2XIT - chains A and B; structure by X-ray diffraction, 1.80 A resolution.

== Chain A (and B) ==
Molecule: MIPZ
Organism: Caulobacter crescentus
Notes: chain B of this document is another copy of the same molecule, construct and numbering; everything in this record applies to it too
Reference sequence: B8GY04 (B8GY04_CAUCN); residue numbers follow UniProt; this construct covers 1-278
Amino-acid sequence (294 residues; each row starts with the number of its first residue):
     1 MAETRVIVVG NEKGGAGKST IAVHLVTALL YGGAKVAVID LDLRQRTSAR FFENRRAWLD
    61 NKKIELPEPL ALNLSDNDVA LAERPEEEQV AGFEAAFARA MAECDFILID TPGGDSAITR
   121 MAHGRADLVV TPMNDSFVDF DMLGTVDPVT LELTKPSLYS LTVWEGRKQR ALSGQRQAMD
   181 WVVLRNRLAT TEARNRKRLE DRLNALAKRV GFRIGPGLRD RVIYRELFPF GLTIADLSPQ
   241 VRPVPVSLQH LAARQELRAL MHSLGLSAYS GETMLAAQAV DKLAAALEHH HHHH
Not modelled in the structure: 1, 147-151, 274-278, 289-294 (chain B: 1-3, 274-279, 289-294)
Differences from the reference sequence: expression tag (279-294)
From the paper describing this entry:
  - mutagenesis - D42A: unchanged binding to ATP
  - mutagenesis - D42A: decreased catalytic activity on ATP
  - mutagenesis - K13A, D42A: unchanged binding to nucleotide
  - mutagenesis - K18Q: decreased binding to nucleotide
  - mutagenesis - G14V: increased binding to nucleotides
  - mutagenesis - D42A: abolished binding to ParB
  - mutagenesis - D42A: decreased localization to ParB clusters
  - mutagenesis - K13A, G14V, K18Q: abolished binding to MIPZ (chain A)
  - mutagenesis - K13A, G14V, K18Q: unchanged localization to ParB
  - mutagenesis - D42A: increased localization to nucleoids

== How chain A and chain B interact ==
Residue-residue contacts (23; chain A residue first):
  D115(A) with E152(B); L153(B), hydrogen bond (side chain-backbone); R209(B), salt bridge
  E152(A) with D115(B)
  L153(A) with D115(B), hydrogen bond (backbone-side chain); L158(B); L161(B), hydrophobic
  T154(A) with L158(B)
  P156(A) with P156(B); S157(B); L158(B)
  S157(A) with P156(B)
  L158(A) with L153(B); T154(B); P156(B)
  L161(A) with P156(B), hydrophobic
  W164(A) with L161(B), hydrophobic; W164(B), hydrophobic
  E165(A) with W164(B), hydrogen bond
  K168(A) with W164(B); K168(B)
  R209(A) with D115(B), salt bridge; R120(B)
Other interface residues (no listed pair), chain A (13 interface residues in all): R120

== Summary ==
13 residues of chain A and 12 residues of chain B are in contact; the contacts include 3 hydrogen bonds and 2
salt bridges. Polar contacts include D115(A)-R209(B), D115(A)-L153(B) and E165(A)-W164(B). From the paper:
K13A, G14V and K18Q of chain A abolish binding to MIPZ (chain A); D42A of chain A reduces catalytic activity
on ATP.
Chain A and chain B are both MIPZ (Caulobacter crescentus); the structure, Crystal structure of monomeric
MipZ, was determined by X-ray diffraction (same publication as 2XJ4 and 2XJ9).
